PDB entry 8JPG | electron microscopy, 6.76 A resolution (low resolution: residue-level contacts below are approximate; hydrogen-bond / salt-bridge calls are withheld) | chains A and C of the 8 polymer chains in the assembly

Chain A:
Name: Protein ERGIC-53
Source organism: Homo sapiens
UniProtKB: P49257 (LMAN1_HUMAN); residue numbers follow UniProt; this construct covers 1-510
Amino-acid sequence (522 residues; numbered 1 to 522; the number before each row is that of its first residue):
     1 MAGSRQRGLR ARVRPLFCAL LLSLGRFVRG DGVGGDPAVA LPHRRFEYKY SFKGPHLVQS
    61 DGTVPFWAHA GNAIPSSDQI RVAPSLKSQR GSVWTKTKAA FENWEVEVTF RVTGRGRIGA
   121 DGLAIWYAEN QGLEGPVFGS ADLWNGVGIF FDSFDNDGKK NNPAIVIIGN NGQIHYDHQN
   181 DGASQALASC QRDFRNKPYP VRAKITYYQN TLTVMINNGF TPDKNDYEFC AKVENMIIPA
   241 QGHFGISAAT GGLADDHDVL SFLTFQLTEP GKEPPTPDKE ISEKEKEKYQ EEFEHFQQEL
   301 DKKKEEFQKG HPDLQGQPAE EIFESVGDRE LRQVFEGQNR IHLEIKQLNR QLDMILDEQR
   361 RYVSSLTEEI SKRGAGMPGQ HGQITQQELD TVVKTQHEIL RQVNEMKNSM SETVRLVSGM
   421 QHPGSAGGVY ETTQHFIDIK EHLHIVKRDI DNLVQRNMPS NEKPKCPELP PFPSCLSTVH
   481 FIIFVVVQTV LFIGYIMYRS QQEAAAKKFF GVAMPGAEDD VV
Unresolved in the structure: 1-41, 511-522
Cystine bridges: Cys190-Cys230
Construct notes: expression tag (511-522)
Ion coordination: Ca2+ site 1: Asp152, Phe154, Asn156, Asp181; Ca2+ site 2: Asp155, Asp157, Asn161, Asn162, Asp181
Curated features (UniProtKB/Swiss-Prot):
  - region: Arg499 to Phe510 (Mediates interaction with RAB3GAP1, RAB3GAP2 and UBXN6)
  - motif: Phe509, Phe510 (ER export motif)
  - binding site (a carbohydrate): Ser88, Asp121, Asn156, His178, Gly251 to Leu253
  - binding site (Ca(2+)): Asp152, Phe154, Asn156, Asp181
  - site: Gln501 (Required for ER export)
  - modified residue: Ser425 (Phosphoserine)
  - natural variant: Trp67 (W67S: In F5F8D1)

Chain C:
Name: Multiple coagulation factor deficiency protein 2
Source organism: Homo sapiens
UniProtKB: Q8NI22 (MCFD2_HUMAN); residues 27-146 here = UniProt positions 27-146
Amino-acid sequence (124 residues; numbered 23 to 146; the number before each row is that of its first residue):
    23 GSHMEEPAAS FSQPGSMGLD KNTVHDQEHI MEHLEGVINK PEAEMSPQEL QLHYFKMHDY
    83 DGNNLLDGLE LSTAITHVHK EEGSEQAPLM SEDELINIID GVLRDDDKNN DGYIDYAEFA
   143 KSLQ
Unresolved in the structure: 23-38, 103-107, 145-146
Construct notes: expression tag (23-26)
Ion coordination: Zn2+: His51, His55, His99, His101; Ca2+ site 1: Asp81, Asp83, Asn85, Leu87, Glu92; Ca2+ site 2: Asp129, Asn131, Asp133, Tyr135, Glu140
Curated features (UniProtKB/Swiss-Prot):
  - binding site (Ca(2+)): Asp81, Asp83, Asn85, Glu92, Asp129, Asn131, Asp133, Tyr135, Glu140
  - modified residue: Ser106 (Phosphoserine)
  - natural variant: Asp81 (D81H: In F5F8D2), Asp129 (D129E: In F5F8D2), Tyr135 (Y135N: In F5F8D2), Ile136 (I136T: In F5F8D2)

Interface between chain A and chain C:
Pairs across the interface (46):
  His43(A) - Asn132(C)
  Arg45(A) - Asn132(C)
  Arg45(A) - Gly134(C)
  Phe46(A) - Asp89(C)
  Phe46(A) - Leu91(C)
  Phe46(A) - Gly134(C)
  Tyr48(A) - Gly90(C)
  Tyr48(A) - Leu91(C)
  Tyr48(A) - Ile118(C)
  Tyr48(A) - Ile121(C)
  Tyr48(A) - Asp122(C)
  Ser51(A) - Leu91(C)
  Lys53(A) - Asp89(C)
  Lys53(A) - Leu91(C)
  Pro55(A) - Tyr82(C)
  Ser60(A) - Leu111(C)
  Phe66(A) - Ile118(C)
  Lys279(A) - Arg126(C)
  Lys279(A) - Lys130(C)
  Glu285(A) - Lys143(C)
  Lys286(A) - Lys130(C)
  Lys286(A) - Ala139(C)
  Tyr289(A) - Tyr138(C)
  Tyr289(A) - Ala139(C)
  Tyr289(A) - Ala142(C)
  Tyr289(A) - Lys143(C)
  Glu292(A) - Gln70(C)
  Glu292(A) - Tyr138(C)
  Phe293(A) - Leu74(C)
  Phe293(A) - Phe77(C)
  Phe293(A) - Asn86(C)
  Phe293(A) - Tyr138(C)
  Phe296(A) - Leu74(C)
  Phe296(A) - His75(C)
  Phe296(A) - Lys78(C)
  Gln297(A) - Lys78(C)
  Gln297(A) - Asn86(C)
  Leu300(A) - Lys78(C)
  Lys303(A) - Ile60(C)
  Lys303(A) - Lys62(C)
  Lys304(A) - Ile60(C)
  Glu306(A) - Lys62(C)
  Phe307(A) - Ile60(C)
  Phe307(A) - Asn61(C)
  Phe307(A) - Lys62(C)
  His311(A) - Asn61(C)
Interface residues without a listed pair, chain A (29 interface residues in all): Arg44, Lys49, Phe52, Phe265, Ile281, Asp301
Interface residues without a listed pair, chain C (33 interface residues in all): Val59, Glu71, Asp83, Glu114, Leu125, Asp129, Asp133, Tyr135

Summary:
29 residues of chain A and 33 residues of chain C are in contact. Asp152(A), Phe154(A), Asn156(A) and
Asp181(A) coordinate Ca2+ site 1. UniProt lists 7 carbohydrate-binding residues and 4 Ca2+-binding residues on
chain A; 9 Ca2+-binding residues on chain C.
Here chain A is Protein ERGIC-53 and chain C is Multiple coagulation factor deficiency protein 2, both from
Homo sapiens. Entry 8JPG (Cryo-EM structure of full-length ERGIC-53 with MCFD2) was determined by electron
microscopy (same publication as 8JP4, 8JP5, 8JP6, 8JP7, 8JP8 and 8JP9).
